PDB entry 2D2N | X-ray diffraction, 3.20 A resolution | chains A and C of the 4 polymer chains in the assembly

Chain A:
Molecule: Giant hemoglobin, A1(b) globin chain
Organism: Oligobrachia mashikoi
UniProt: Q7M419 (GLBB_OLIMA); residues 1-140 here correspond to UniProt positions 17-156 (UniProt number = residue number + 16)
Chain sequence (140 residues; row label = number of the first residue in the row):
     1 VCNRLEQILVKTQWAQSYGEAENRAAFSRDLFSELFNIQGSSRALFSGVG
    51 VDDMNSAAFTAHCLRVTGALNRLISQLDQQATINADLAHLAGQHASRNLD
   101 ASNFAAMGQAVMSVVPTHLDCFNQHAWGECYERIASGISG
Cystine bridges: C2-C130
Metal / ion sites: methyl mercury ion: F59, C63; heme Fe: H94 (together with oxygen molecule)
Small-molecule neighbours:
  - heme (HEM): L35, S42, L45, F46, G48, V49, H62, R65, V66, A69, L70, L73, L90, Q93, H94, R97, L99, N103, F104, M107, Y131, I138
  - heme / oxygen molecule: F32, L35, S42, L45, F46, G48, V49, H62, R65, V66, A69, L70, L73, L90, Q93, H94, R97, L99, N103, F104, M107, Y131, I138
  - oxygen molecule (OXY): F32, F46, H62, V66, H94, M107
Swiss-Prot annotation at these positions:
  - binding site (hydrogen sulfide): C63
  - binding site (heme b): H94

Chain C:
Molecule: Giant hemoglobin, B2(c) globin chain
Organism: Oligobrachia mashikoi
UniProt: Q7M418 (GLBC_OLIMA); residues 1-147 here correspond to UniProt positions 17-163 (UniProt number = residue number + 16)
Chain sequence (147 residues; row label = number of the first residue in the row):
     1 SSCCSSEDRANVMHNWDAAWSAAYSDRRVALAQAVFASLFSRDAAAQGLF
    51 SGVSADNPDSADFRAHCVRVVNGLDVAINMLNDPAVLNEQLAHLSAQHQA
   101 RAGVAAAHFDVMAEAFAEVMPQVSSCFSSDSWNRCFARIANGISAGL
Unresolved in the structure: 1
Cystine bridges: C4-C135
Metal / ion sites: methyl mercury ion: F63, C67; heme Fe: H98 (together with oxygen molecule)
Small-molecule neighbours:
  - heme (HEM): L49, F50, G52, V53, H66, R69, V70, G73, L74, L94, Q97, H98, R101, V104, H108, F109, M112, F136, A140, I143
  - heme / oxygen molecule: F36, L49, F50, G52, V53, H66, R69, V70, G73, L74, L94, Q97, H98, R101, V104, H108, F109, M112, F136, A140, I143
  - oxygen molecule (OXY): F36, F50, H66, V70, H98, M112
Swiss-Prot annotation at these positions:
  - binding site (hydrogen sulfide): C67
  - binding site (heme b): H98

How chain A and chain C interact:
Disulfides between the chains: C121(A)-C126(C)
Pairs across the interface (15; chain A residue first):
  R4(A) - A30(C)
  L5(A) - A34(C)  hydrophobic
  L5(A) - V119(C)  hydrophobic
  L5(A) - Q122(C)
  I8(A) - R27(C)
  I8(A) - V123(C)  hydrophobic
  L9(A) - P121(C)
  L9(A) - Q122(C)
  L9(A) - V123(C)
  L9(A) - S124(C)
  L9(A) - S125(C)
  T12(A) - R27(C)
  Q13(A) - S125(C)
  C121(A) - S125(C)
  C121(A) - C126(C)  disulfide
Also at the interface, not in a pair above, chain A (9 interface residues in all): E6, N123
Also at the interface, not in a pair above, chain C (11 interface residues in all): L31

Overview:
Chain A and chain C form an interface of 9 and 11 residues respectively, with 1 disulfide bond. Chain A binds
heme, oxygen molecule and heme / oxygen molecule. Bound to chain C: heme, oxygen molecule and heme / oxygen
molecule.
Here chain A is Giant hemoglobin, A1(b) globin chain and chain C is Giant hemoglobin, B2(c) globin chain, both
from Oligobrachia mashikoi. Entry 2D2N (Structure of an extracellular giant hemoglobin of the gutless beard
worm Oligobrachia mashikoi) was determined by X-ray diffraction (same publication as 2D2M).
